Entry 5DKE (X-ray diffraction, 2.60 A resolution); this record covers chains A and C of the 4 polymer chains in the assembly.

Chain A:
Name: Estrogen receptor
Organism: Homo sapiens
Notes: fragment: ligand-binding domain
UniProtKB: P03372 (ESR1_HUMAN); residue numbers follow UniProt; this construct covers 298-554
Chain sequence (257 residues; row label = number of the first residue in the row):
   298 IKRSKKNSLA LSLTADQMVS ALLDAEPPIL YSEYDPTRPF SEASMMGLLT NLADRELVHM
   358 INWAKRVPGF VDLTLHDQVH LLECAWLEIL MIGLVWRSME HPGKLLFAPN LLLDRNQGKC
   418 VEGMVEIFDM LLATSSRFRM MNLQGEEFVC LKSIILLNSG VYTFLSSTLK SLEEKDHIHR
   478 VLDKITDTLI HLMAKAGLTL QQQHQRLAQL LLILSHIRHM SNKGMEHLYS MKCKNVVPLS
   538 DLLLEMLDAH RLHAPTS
Unresolved in the structure: 298-304, 331-340, 459-471, 549-554
Sequence notes: engineered mutation S537 (Tyr in P03372)
Residues lining bound ligands: 3-naphthyl-substituted (5C8; 4,4'-[2-(naphthalen-2-yl)prop-1-ene-1,1-diyl]diphenol): M343, L346, T347, L349, A350, E353, W383, L384, L387, M388, L391, R394, F404, V418, E419, G420, M421, I424, L428, G521, H524, L525, M528, L536, L540

Chain C:
Name: Nuclear receptor coactivator 2
Notes: fragment: Nuclear receptor-interacting peptide
Chain sequence (14 residues; each row starts with the number of its first residue):
   686 KHKILHRLLQ DSSS
Unresolved in the structure: 686, 697-699

Interface between chain A and chain C:
Residue-residue contacts (22; chain A residue first):
  I358(A) with L690(C), hydrophobic; L693(C), hydrophobic; L694(C), hydrophobic
  K362(A) with L693(C); L694(C)
  L372(A) with H691(C); L694(C), hydrophobic; Q695(C)
  Q375(A) with L694(C)
  V376(A) with K688(C); L690(C); L694(C), hydrophobic
  L379(A) with L690(C), hydrophobic; L694(C), hydrophobic
  E380(A) with K688(C), salt bridge; L690(C)
  D538(A) with I689(C)
  L539(A) with I689(C), hydrophobic
  E542(A) with K688(C); I689(C), hydrogen bond (side chain-backbone); L690(C)
  M543(A) with L690(C), hydrophobic
Other interface residues (no listed pair), chain A (12 interface residues in all): F367
Other interface residues (no listed pair), chain C (8 interface residues in all): D696

In short:
Chain A and chain C form an interface of 12 and 8 residues respectively; the contacts include 1 hydrogen bond
and 1 salt bridge. Polar pairs include E380(A)-K688(C) and E542(A)-I689(C). Ligands of chain A:
3-naphthyl-substituted.
Chain A is Estrogen receptor (Homo sapiens) and chain C is Nuclear receptor coactivator 2; the structure,
Crystal Structure of the ER-alpha Ligand-binding Domain in complex with a 3-naphthyl-substituted, methyl,
cis-diaryl-ethylene compound 4,4'-[2-(naphthalen-2-yl)prop-1-ene-1,1-diyl]diphenol, was determined by X-ray
diffraction (same publication as 4ZN7, 4ZNH, 4ZNS, 4ZNT, 4ZNU, 4ZNV and 50 further entries).
